7LJ3 - chains 5 and B of the 12 polymer chains in the assembly; structure by electron microscopy, 2.90 A resolution.

Chain 5:
Molecule: Tegument protein pp150
Organism: Human cytomegalovirus (strain AD169)
Reference sequence: P08318 (PP150_HCMVA); residue numbers follow UniProt; this construct covers 1-285
Amino-acid sequence (285 residues; row label = number of the first residue in the row):
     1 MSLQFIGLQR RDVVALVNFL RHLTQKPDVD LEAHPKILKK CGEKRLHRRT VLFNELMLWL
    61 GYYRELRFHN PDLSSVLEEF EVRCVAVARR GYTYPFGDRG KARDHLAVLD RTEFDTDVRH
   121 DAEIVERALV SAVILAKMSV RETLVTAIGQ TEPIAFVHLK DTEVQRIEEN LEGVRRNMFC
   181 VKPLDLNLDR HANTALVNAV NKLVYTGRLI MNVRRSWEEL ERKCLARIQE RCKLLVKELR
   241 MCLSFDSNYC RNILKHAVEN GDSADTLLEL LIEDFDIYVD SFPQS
Reported in the primary citation:
  - binding site for the 75-nt RNA strand: Arg-11
  - binding site for the 75-nt RNA strand: Gln-9 to Glu-43

Chain B:
Molecule: 75-nt RNA strand
Organism: Homo sapiens
Sequence (75 nucleotides; each row starts with the number of its first residue):
     1 UCCCUGGUGG UCUAGUGGUU AGGAUUCGGC GCUCUCACCG CCGCGGCCCG GGUUCGAUUC
    61 CCGGUCAGGG AACCA
Sequence notes: variant U19 (Unk in M31637)

Interface between chain 5 and chain B:
Pairs across the interface (14; chain 5 residue first):
  Arg-10(5) with U20(B), sugar contact
  Arg-11(5) with G18(B), hydrogen bond to the phosphate; U19(B), salt bridge to the phosphate; U20(B), salt bridge to the phosphate; A21(B), salt bridge to the phosphate
  Gln-25(5) with C49(B), phosphate contact
  Lys-26(5) with G50(B), salt bridge to the phosphate; G51(B), phosphate contact
  Pro-27(5) with G50(B), phosphate contact
  His-34(5) with G51(B), salt bridge to the phosphate
  Lys-36(5) with G56(B), salt bridge to the phosphate
  Lys-39(5) with G56(B), phosphate contact
  Lys-40(5) with G56(B), hydrogen bond to the phosphate; A57(B), salt bridge to the phosphate
Interface residues without a listed pair, chain 5 (10 interface residues in all): His-22

In short:
10 residues of chain 5 and 9 residues of chain B are in contact, with 2 hydrogen bonds and 7 salt bridges.
Among the polar pairs are Arg-11(5)/G18(B), Lys-40(5)/G56(B) and Arg-11(5)/U19(B). From the paper: a binding
site for the 75-nt RNA strand at Arg-11(5) and Gln-9(5).
Chain 5 is Tegument protein pp150 (Human cytomegalovirus (strain AD169)) and chain B is a 75-nt RNA strand
(Homo sapiens); the structure, Structure of human transfer RNA visualized in the cytomegalovirus, a DNA virus,
was determined by electron microscopy together with 7LIV from the same study.
